PDB entry 6PQQ | electron microscopy, 2.81 A resolution | chains A and B of the 4 polymer chains in the assembly

[Chain A (and B)]
Molecule: Transient receptor potential cation channel subfamily A member 1
Organism: Homo sapiens
Notes: chain B of this document is another copy of the same molecule, construct and numbering; everything in this record applies to it too
Reference sequence: O75762 (TRPA1_HUMAN); residues 2-1119 here = UniProt positions 2-1119
Chain sequence (1152 residues; each row starts with the number of its first residue; numbering starts at 0):
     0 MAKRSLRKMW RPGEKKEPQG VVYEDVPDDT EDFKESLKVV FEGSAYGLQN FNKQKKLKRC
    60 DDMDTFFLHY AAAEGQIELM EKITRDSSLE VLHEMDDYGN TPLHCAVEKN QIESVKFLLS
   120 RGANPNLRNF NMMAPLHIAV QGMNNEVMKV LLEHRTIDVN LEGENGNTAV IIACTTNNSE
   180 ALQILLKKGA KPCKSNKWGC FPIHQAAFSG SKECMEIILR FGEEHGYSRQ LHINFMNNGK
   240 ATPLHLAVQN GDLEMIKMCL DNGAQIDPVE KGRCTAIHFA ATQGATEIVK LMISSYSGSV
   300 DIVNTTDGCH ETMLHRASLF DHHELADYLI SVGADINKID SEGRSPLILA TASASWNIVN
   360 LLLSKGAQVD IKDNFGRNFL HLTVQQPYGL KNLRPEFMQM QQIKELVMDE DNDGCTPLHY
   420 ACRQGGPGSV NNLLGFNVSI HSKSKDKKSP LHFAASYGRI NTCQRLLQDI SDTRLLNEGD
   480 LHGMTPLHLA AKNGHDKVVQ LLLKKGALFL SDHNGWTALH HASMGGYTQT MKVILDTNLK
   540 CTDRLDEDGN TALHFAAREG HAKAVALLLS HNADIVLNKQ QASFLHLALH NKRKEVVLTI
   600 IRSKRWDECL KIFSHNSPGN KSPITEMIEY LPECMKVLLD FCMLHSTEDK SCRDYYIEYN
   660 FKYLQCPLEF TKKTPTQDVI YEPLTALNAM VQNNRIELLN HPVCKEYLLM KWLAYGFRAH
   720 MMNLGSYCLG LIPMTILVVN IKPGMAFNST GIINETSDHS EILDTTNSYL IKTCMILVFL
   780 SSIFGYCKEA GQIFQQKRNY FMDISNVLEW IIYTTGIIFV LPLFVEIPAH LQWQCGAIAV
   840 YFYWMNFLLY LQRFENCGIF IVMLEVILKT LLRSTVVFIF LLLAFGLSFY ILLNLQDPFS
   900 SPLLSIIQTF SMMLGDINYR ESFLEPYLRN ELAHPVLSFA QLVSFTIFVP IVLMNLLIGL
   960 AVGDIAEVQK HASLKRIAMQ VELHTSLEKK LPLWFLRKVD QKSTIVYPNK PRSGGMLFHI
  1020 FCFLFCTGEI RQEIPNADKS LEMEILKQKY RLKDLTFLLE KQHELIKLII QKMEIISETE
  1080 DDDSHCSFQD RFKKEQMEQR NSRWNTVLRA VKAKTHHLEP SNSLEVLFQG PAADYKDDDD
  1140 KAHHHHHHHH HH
Disordered / not traced: 0-445, 669-676, 754-760, 1013-1014, 1026-1038, 1080-1151
Differences from the reference sequence: expression tag (0-1, 1120-1151); engineered mutation Ser621 (Cys in O75762)
Swiss-Prot annotation at these positions:
  - binding site ((E)-cinnamaldehyde): Cys414, Cys421, Cys641, Cys665, Lys710
  - binding site (Ca(2+)): Glu788, Gln791, Asn805, Glu808
  - binding site (a 1,2-diacyl-sn-glycero-3-phospho-(1D-myo-inositol)): Lys1046 to Lys1052
  - site: Lys620 (Required for C-621 reactivity), Pro622 (Key residue for activation by the scorpion wasabi receptor toxin), Met634 (Important residue for activation by the scorpion wasabi receptor toxin), Thr646 (Important residue for activation by the scorpion wasabi receptor toxin), Cys665 (Important for electrophile activation), Asp915 (Crucial for calcium permeation)
  - modified residue: Pro394 (4-hydroxyproline), Cys633 (Cysteine sulfenic acid (-SOH)), Cys856 (Cysteine sulfenic acid (-SOH))
  - glycosylation (N-linked (GlcNAc...) asparagine): Asn747, Asn753
  - natural variant: Asn855 (N855S: In FEPS1)
  - mutagenesis: Cys173 (C173S: Decrease in activation by hyperoxia and diallyl disulfide), Cys192 (C192S: Decrease in activation by hyperoxia and diallyl disulfide), Pro394 (P394A: Loss of answer to hypoxia and hydroxylase inhibitor DMOG, but not to AITC and hyperoxia), Lys620 (K620A: Important decrease in electrophile-evoked response), Pro622 (P622A: Loss of activation by the scorpion wasabi receptor toxin), Cys633 (C633S: Decrease in activation by hyperoxia and diallyl disulfide. Important decrease in activation by hyperoxia and diallyl disulfide; when associated with S-856), Met634 (M634L: Loss of activation by the scorpion wasabi receptor toxin), Cys641 (C641A/S: Decrease in electrophile-evoked and hyperoxia response; C641S: Does not affect activation by electrophiles), Thr646 (T646P: Loss of activation by the scorpion wasabi receptor toxin), Cys665 (C665A/L/S: Decrease in electrophile-evoked and hyperoxia response. Does not affect covalent agonist BITC electrophile-evoked), Glu788 (E788S: Lacks calcium-mediated potentiation but retains calcium-mediated desensitization. Lacks calcium-mediated potentiation and lacks calcium-mediated desensitization ...), Gln791 (Q791S: Lacks calcium-mediated potentiation and lacks desensitization; when associated with S-788 and S-805), 5 further mutagenesis entries in UniProt
Small-molecule neighbours:
  - 6OU ([(2R)-1-[2-azanylethoxy(oxidanyl)phosphoryl]oxy-3-hexadecanoyloxy-propan-2-yl] (Z)-octadec-9-enoate), molecule 1: Ile731, Thr734, Ile735, Val738, Asn739, Asn766, Leu769
  - 6OU, molecule 2: Ile803, Leu807, Trp809, Ile810, Thr813, Thr814, His829, Gln833, Ile837, Phe841
  - 6OU, molecule 3: Lys868, Leu871, Arg872, Thr874
  - 6OU, molecule 4: Ile878, Leu882, Pro901, Leu902
  - 6OU, molecule 5: Ser900, Leu902, Ile906
  - 6OU, molecule 6: Tyr926, Pro934, Val935, Phe938, Ala939, Val942, Ile946, Phe947
  - 6OU, molecule 7: His933, Pro934, Val935, Leu936, Ala939
  - LBN (1-palmitoyl-2-oleoyl-sn-glycero-3-phosphocholine), molecule 1: Leu707, Leu708, Trp711, Phe716, Cys727, Ile731, Phe846, Leu850, Phe853, Glu854, Asn855, Cys856, Gln979, Leu1023
  - LBN, molecule 2: Asp802, Ile803, Ser804, Leu807, Tyr840, Phe841, Met844, Leu848, Gln851, Ile860, Leu863, Glu864, Leu867, Lys868, Leu870, Leu871, Thr874, Ile878, Leu881, Ile905, Phe909
  - LBN, molecule 3: Leu936, Ala939, Gln940, Val942, Ser943, Ile946, Phe947
Reported in the primary citation:
  - contacts within the chain: Lys620-Glu625 (salt bridge), Lys620-Glu628 (salt bridge)
  - disease-associated variants - N855S: increased signaling (citing earlier work)

[Chain A / chain B interface]
Pairs across the interface (94):
  Phe452(A) with Ile1074(B), hydrophobic
  Tyr456(A) with Ile1069(B), hydrophobic; Gln1070(B)
  Gly457(A) with Gln1070(B)
  Arg458(A) with Ile1069(B), hydrogen bond (side chain-backbone); Met1072(B), hydrogen bond (side chain-backbone); Ile1074(B)
  Asn492(A) with Lys1066(B), hydrogen bond (backbone-side chain)
  Tyr526(A) with Lys1066(B)
  Val737(A) with Leu886(B), hydrophobic; Ile890(B), hydrophobic
  Lys741(A) with Asn893(B)
  Pro742(A) with Tyr889(B); Ile890(B), hydrophobic; Asn893(B), hydrogen bond (backbone-side chain)
  His829(A) with His933(B), hydrogen bond (backbone-side chain)
  Trp832(A) with Ile890(B), hydrophobic
  Gln833(A) with His933(B)
  Ala836(A) with Ile890(B), hydrophobic; Leu891(B), hydrophobic
  Val839(A) with Leu886(B), hydrophobic
  Tyr840(A) with Phe884(B), hydrophobic; Gln940(B); Ser943(B), hydrogen bond
  Trp843(A) with Phe879(B), hydrophobic; Leu882(B), hydrophobic; Ala883(B), hydrophobic
  Met844(A) with Leu880(B), hydrophobic
  Phe846(A) with Phe879(B), hydrophobic
  Leu850(A) with Phe879(B), hydrophobic
  Asn855(A) with Arg872(B)
  Cys856(A) with Val875(B), hydrophobic
  Phe859(A) with Arg872(B); Ser873(B); Leu959(B), hydrophobic
  Met862(A) with Leu959(B), hydrophobic
  Leu863(A) with Val951(B), hydrophobic
  Ile866(A) with Val951(B)
  Leu867(A) with Phe947(B), hydrophobic
  Leu870(A) with Ile946(B), hydrophobic; Val951(B), hydrophobic
  Asp896(A) with Leu927(B)
  Pro897(A) with Arg919(B); Leu923(B), hydrophobic
  Ile906(A) with Tyr918(B)
  Gln907(A) with Tyr918(B); Arg919(B)
  Phe909(A) with Val942(B), hydrophobic; Thr945(B); Ile946(B), hydrophobic
  Ser910(A) with Tyr918(B)
  Leu913(A) with Gly914(B); Thr945(B); Pro949(B), hydrophobic
  Asn917(A) with Arg919(B)
  Glu920(A) with Arg919(B), salt bridge
  Ser921(A) with Arg919(B), hydrogen bond
  Leu956(A) with Ile950(B), hydrophobic
  Ile957(A) with Asn954(B); Ile957(B), hydrophobic
  Ala960(A) with Asn954(B)
  Val961(A) with Gly958(B); Val961(B), hydrophobic
  Ile964(A) with Leu955(B); Gly958(B); Leu959(B), hydrophobic
  Gln968(A) with Leu959(B)
  Glu1043(A) with Ile1044(B); Lys1048(B), salt bridge
  Gln1047(A) with Gln1047(B); Lys1048(B); Leu1051(B)
  Leu1051(A) with Leu1051(B), hydrophobic
  Leu1054(A) with Leu1051(B), hydrophobic; Leu1054(B), hydrophobic; Thr1055(B); Leu1058(B), hydrophobic
  Leu1057(A) with Glu1059(B)
  Leu1058(A) with Leu1058(B), hydrophobic
  Gln1061(A) with Leu1058(B); Gln1061(B); His1062(B); Ile1065(B)
  Leu1064(A) with His1062(B); Ile1069(B), hydrophobic
  Ile1065(A) with Ile1065(B), hydrophobic
  Ile1068(A) with Ile1065(B), hydrophobic; Ile1069(B), hydrophobic
  Gln1070(A) with Glu1077(B)
  Lys1071(A) with Met1072(B); Ile1074(B); Glu1077(B), hydrogen bond (side chain-backbone)
  Met1072(A) with Glu1077(B)
  Glu1073(A) with Ile1075(B)
Other interface residues (no listed pair), chain A (68 interface residues in all): Val738, Ile837, Leu847, Phe898, Leu903, Met912, Met953, Leu1040, Ile1044, Arg1050, Leu1067
Other interface residues (no listed pair), chain B (62 interface residues in all): Thr869, Val876, Ser887, Tyr926, Leu936, Phe938, Glu1041, Lys1052, Ile1068, Glu1073

[Summary]
68 residues of chain A face 62 of chain B across their interface; the contacts include 8 hydrogen bonds and 2
salt bridges. Among the polar pairs are Glu920(A)-Arg919(B), Glu1043(A)-Lys1048(B) and Arg458(A)-Ile1069(B).
The paper reports that N855S of chain A increases signaling; contacts within the chain involving Lys620(A),
Glu625(A) and Glu628(A).
Chain A and chain B are both Transient receptor potential cation channel subfamily A member 1 (Homo sapiens);
the structure, Cryo-EM structure of human TRPA1 C621S mutant in the apo state, was determined by electron
microscopy, deposited together with 6PQO and 6PQP.
